Entry 8YFE (electron microscopy, 3.47 A resolution); this record covers chains A and C of the 4 polymer chains in the assembly.

# Chain A (and C)
Molecule: 5'-3' exoribonuclease
From: Komagataella phaffii
Notes: EC 3.1.13.-; chain C of this document is another copy of the same molecule, construct and numbering; everything in this record applies to it too
UniProtKB: F2QV79 (F2QV79_KOMPC); residues 1-994 here = UniProt positions 1-994
Amino-acid sequence (1006 residues; each row starts with the number of its first residue):
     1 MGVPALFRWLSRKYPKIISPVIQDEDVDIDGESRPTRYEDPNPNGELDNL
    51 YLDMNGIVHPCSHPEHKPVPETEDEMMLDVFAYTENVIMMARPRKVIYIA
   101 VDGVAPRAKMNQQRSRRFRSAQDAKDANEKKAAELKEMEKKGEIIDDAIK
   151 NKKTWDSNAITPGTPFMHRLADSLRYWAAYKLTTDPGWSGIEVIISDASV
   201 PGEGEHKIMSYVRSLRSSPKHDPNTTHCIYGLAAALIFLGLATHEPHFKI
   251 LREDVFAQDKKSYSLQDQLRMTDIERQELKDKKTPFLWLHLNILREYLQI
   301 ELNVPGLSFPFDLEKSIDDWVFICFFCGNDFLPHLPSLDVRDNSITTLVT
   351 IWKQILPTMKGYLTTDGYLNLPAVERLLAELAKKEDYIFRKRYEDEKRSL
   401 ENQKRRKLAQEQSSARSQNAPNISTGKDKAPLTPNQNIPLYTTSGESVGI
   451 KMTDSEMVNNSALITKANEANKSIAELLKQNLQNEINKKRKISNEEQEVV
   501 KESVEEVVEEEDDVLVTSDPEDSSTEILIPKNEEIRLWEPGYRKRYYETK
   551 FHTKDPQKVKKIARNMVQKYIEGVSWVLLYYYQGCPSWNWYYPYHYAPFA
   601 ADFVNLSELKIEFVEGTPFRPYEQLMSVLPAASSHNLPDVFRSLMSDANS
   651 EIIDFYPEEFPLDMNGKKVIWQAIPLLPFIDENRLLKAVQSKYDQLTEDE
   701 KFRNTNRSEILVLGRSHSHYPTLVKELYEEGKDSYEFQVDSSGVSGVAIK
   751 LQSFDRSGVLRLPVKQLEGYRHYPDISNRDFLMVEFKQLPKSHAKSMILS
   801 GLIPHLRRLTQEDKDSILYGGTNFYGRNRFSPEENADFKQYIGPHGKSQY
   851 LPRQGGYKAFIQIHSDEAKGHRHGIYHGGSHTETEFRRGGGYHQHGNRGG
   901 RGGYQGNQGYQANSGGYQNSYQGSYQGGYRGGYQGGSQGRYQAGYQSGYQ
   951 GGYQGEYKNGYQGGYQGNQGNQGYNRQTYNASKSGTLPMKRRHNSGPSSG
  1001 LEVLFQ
Disordered / not traced: 1-4, 130-153, 261-280, 408-530, 826-835, 869-1006 (chain C: 1-4, 64-68, 130-155, 258-282, 407-532, 825-833, 868-1006)
Construct notes: engineered mutation A233 (Asp in F2QV79), A235 (Asp in F2QV79); expression tag (995-1006)
Reported in the primary citation:
  - mutagenesis - E203A/E205A/D233A/D235A/D330A, D233A/D235A: abolished catalytic activity
  - self-association interface (contacts with another copy of this molecule): N370 to K407, E812 to Y819

# Chain A / chain C interface
Pairs across the interface - 11 pairs, chain A then chain C:
  K383(A) - Y819(C)
  K384(A) - Y819(C)
  Y387(A) - Y819(C)
  Y387(A) - G820(C)
  R390(A) - E812(C)  salt bridge
  R390(A) - D815(C)  salt bridge
  E812(A) - R390(C)  salt bridge
  Y819(A) - K383(C)  hydrogen bond (side chain-backbone)
  Y819(A) - K384(C)
  Y819(A) - Y387(C)  hydrogen bond (backbone-side chain)
  G820(A) - Y387(C)
Other interface residues (no listed pair), chain A (14 interface residues in all): T358, E380, K391, Q811, D815, S816, N823
Other interface residues (no listed pair), chain C (11 interface residues in all): G306, K391, N823

# Summary
14 residues of chain A face 11 of chain C across their interface, with 2 hydrogen bonds and 3 salt bridges.
Among the polar pairs are R390(A)-E812(C), R390(A)-D815(C) and Y819(A)-K383(C). From the paper:
E203A/E205A/D233A/D235A/D330A and D233A/D235A of chain A abolish catalytic activity; a self-association
interface involving N370(A) and E812(A).
Chain A and chain C are both 5'-3' exoribonuclease (Komagataella phaffii); the structure, Cryo EM structure of
Komagataella phaffii Rat1-Rai1 complex, was determined by electron microscopy together with 8YF5, 8YFQ and
8YFR from the same study.
